2ODY - chains A and B of the 3 polymer chains in the assembly; structure by X-ray diffraction, 2.35 A resolution.

== Chain A ==
Protein: Prothrombin (EC 3.4.21.5)
From: Bos taurus
Notes: EC 3.4.21.5; fragment: Thrombin light chain, residues 318-366
UniProt: P00735 (THRB_BOVIN); aligned to UniProt positions 318-331 over residues 1-14 (the alignment contains insertions or deletions, so no single offset holds)
Amino-acid sequence (49 residues; each row starts with the number of its first residue; a row labelled like 14A-14M holds insertion residues (14A, then the next letters in order); numbers below 1 keep their minus sign (Thr-4 is residue -4)):
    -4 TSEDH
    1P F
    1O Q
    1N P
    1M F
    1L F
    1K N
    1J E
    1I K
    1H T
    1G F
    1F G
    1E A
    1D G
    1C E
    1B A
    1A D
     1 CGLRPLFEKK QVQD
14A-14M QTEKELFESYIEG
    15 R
Unresolved in the structure: -4 to 0

== Chain B ==
Protein: Prothrombin (EC 3.4.21.5)
From: Bos taurus
Notes: EC 3.4.21.5; fragment: Thrombin heavy chain, residues 367-625
UniProt: P00735 (THRB_BOVIN); the construct lacks a stretch of the UniProt sequence and is renumbered around it, so the offset changes along the chain: 16-36 = UniProt 367-387; 37-60 = UniProt 389-412; 61-77 = UniProt 422-438; 78-97 = UniProt 440-459; 7 more segments
Amino-acid sequence (259 residues; each row starts with the number of its first residue; note: 1 number in that range is skipped by the numbering (no residue carries it; nothing is unmodelled there); a row labelled like 60A-60I holds insertion residues (60A, then the next letters in order)):
    16 IVEGQDAEVG LSPWQVMLFR K
   36A S
    37 PQELLCGASL ISDRWVLTAA HCLL
60A-60I YPPWDKNFT
    61 VDDLLVRIGK HSRTRYE
   77A R
    78 KVEKISMLDK IYIHPRYNWK
   97A E
    98 NLDRDIALLK LKRPIELSDY IHPVCLPDKQ TA
129A-129C AKL
   130 LHAGFKGRVT GWGNRRETWT
149A-149E TSVAE
   150 VQPSVLQVVN LPLVERPVCK ASTRIRITDN MFCAG
  184A Y
   185 KP
186A-186D GEGK
   187 RGDACEGDSG GPFVMKSP
204A-204B YN
   205 NRWYQMGIVS WGE
   219 GCD
  221A R
   222 DGKYGFYTHV FRLKKWIQKV IDRLGS
Unresolved in the structure: 244-247
Cystine bridges: Cys42-Cys58, Cys168-Cys182, Cys191-Cys220
Bound ions: Na+: Arg221A, Lys224
Curated features (UniProtKB/Swiss-Prot):
  - region: Ala183 to Val200 (High affinity receptor-binding region which is also known as the TP508 peptide)
  - active site (Charge relay system): His57, Asp102, Ser195
  - glycosylation: Asn60G (N-linked (GlcNAc...) asparagine)

== Chain A / chain B interface ==
Contacting residue pairs - 87 pairs, chain A then chain B:
  Cys1(A) with Pro120(B); Val121(B); Cys122(B), disulfide; Arg206(B), hydrogen bond (backbone-side chain)
  Asp1A(A) with His119(B), hydrogen bond (backbone-side chain); Arg206(B)
  Ala1B(A) with Arg206(B), hydrogen bond (backbone-side chain)
  Gly1D(A) with Pro120(B)
  Ala1E(A) with Ser48(B); Asp49(B), hydrogen bond (backbone-backbone)
  Gly1F(A) with Asp49(B); Arg50(B)
  Phe1G(A) with Ile47(B); Ser48(B), hydrogen bond (backbone-side chain); Arg50(B); Trp51(B); Ile242(B), hydrophobic
  Thr1H(A) with Trp51(B), hydrogen bond (backbone-side chain); Ile242(B), hydrogen bond (side chain-backbone); Asp243(B)
  Phe1L(A) with Leu123(B), hydrophobic; Ile238(B), hydrophobic; Gln239(B)
  Phe1M(A) with Lys235(B); Gln239(B)
  Phe1P(A) with Asn204B(B); Arg206(B); Tyr208(B)
  Gly2(A) with Trp29(B); Pro120(B), hydrogen bond (backbone-backbone); Cys122(B); Arg206(B); Trp207(B), hydrogen bond (backbone-backbone)
  Leu3(A) with His119(B), hydrogen bond (backbone-side chain); Asn205(B); Arg206(B)
  Arg4(A) with Gly25(B); Leu26(B), hydrogen bond (side chain-backbone); Pro28(B); Trp29(B); Arg137(B); Trp207(B)
  Pro5(A) with Ser115(B); Asp116(B); His119(B)
  Leu6(A) with Val24(B); Asp116(B)
  Phe7(A) with Glu23(B); Val24(B); Gly25(B); Leu26(B)
  Glu8(A) with Lys202(B), salt bridge; Asn205(B); Trp207(B), hydrogen bond
  Lys9(A) with His119(B)
  Asp14(A) with Glu23(B); Leu26(B); Arg137(B), salt bridge; Trp207(B)
  Gln14A(A) with Glu23(B), hydrogen bond (backbone-side chain)
  Thr14B(A) with Arg137(B), hydrogen bond; Asn159(B), hydrogen bond
  Glu14C(A) with Arg137(B); Lys202(B), salt bridge
  Glu14E(A) with Lys135(B), salt bridge; Asn159(B), hydrogen bond; Tyr184A(B), hydrogen bond; Lys186D(B)
  Leu14F(A) with Lys135(B); Gly136(B); Asn159(B); Trp207(B), hydrophobic
  Phe14G(A) with Lys202(B); Ser203(B); Pro204(B), hydrophobic
  Ser14I(A) with Gly133(B); Phe134(B); Lys135(B), hydrogen bond (side chain-backbone)
  Tyr14J(A) with Phe134(B), hydrophobic; Lys202(B), hydrogen bond (side chain-backbone); Pro204(B)
  Gly14M(A) with Ala132(B); Phe134(B)
  Arg15(A) with His131(B), hydrogen bond (backbone-side chain); Ala132(B), hydrogen bond (backbone-backbone); Phe134(B); Glu164(B), salt bridge
Other interface residues (no listed pair), chain A (32 interface residues in all): Glu1C, Asn1K
Other interface residues (no listed pair), chain B (44 interface residues in all): Leu129C, Met201
Cross-chain cystine bridges: Cys1(A)-Cys122(B)

== Summary ==
32 residues of chain A and 44 residues of chain B are in contact; the contacts include 1 disulfide bond, 21
hydrogen bonds and 5 salt bridges. Polar pairs include Glu8(A)-Lys202(B), Glu14E(A)-Lys135(B) and
Asp14(A)-Arg137(B). From UniProt: 3 active-site residues on chain B.
Chain A is Prothrombin (EC 3.4.21.5) and chain B is Prothrombin (EC 3.4.21.5), both from Bos taurus; the
structure, Thrombin-bound boophilin displays a functional and accessible reactive-site loop, was determined by
X-ray diffraction.
